8FFU - chains A and B; structure by X-ray diffraction, 2.04 A resolution.

# Chain A
Protein: Aminotransferase class I/II-fold pyridoxal phosphate-dependent enzyme
Source organism: Dolichospermum flos-aquae
UniProtKB: A0A8G0W655 (A0A8G0W655_9CYAN); numbering as in UniProt (aligned over 1-370)
Sequence (371 residues; row label = number of the first residue in the row):
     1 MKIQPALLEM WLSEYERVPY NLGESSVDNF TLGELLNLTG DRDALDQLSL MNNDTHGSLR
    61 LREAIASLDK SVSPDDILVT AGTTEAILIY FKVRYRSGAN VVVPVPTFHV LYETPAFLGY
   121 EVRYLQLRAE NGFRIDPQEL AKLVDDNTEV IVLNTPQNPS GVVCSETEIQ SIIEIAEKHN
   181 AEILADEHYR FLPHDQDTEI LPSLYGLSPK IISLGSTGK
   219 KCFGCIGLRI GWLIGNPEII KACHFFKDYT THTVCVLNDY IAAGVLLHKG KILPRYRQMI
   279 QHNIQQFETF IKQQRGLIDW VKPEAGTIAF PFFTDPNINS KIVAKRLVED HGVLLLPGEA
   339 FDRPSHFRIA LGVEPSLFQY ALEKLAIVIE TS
Disordered / not traced: 1-6, 195-197, 370
Modified residues: Lys-219 ((2S)-2-amino-6-[[3-hydroxy-2-methyl-5-(phosphonooxymethyl)pyridin-4-yl]methylideneamino]hexanoic acid; LLP)
Ion coordination: Mg2+: Ala-66, Asp-69, Val-72
Small-molecule neighbours: XUR ((2S,4S)-5-carbamimidamido-4-hydroxy-2-[(E)-({3-hydroxy-2-methyl-5-[(phosphonooxy)methyl]pyridin-4-yl}methylidene)amino]pentanoic acid (non-preferred name)): Leu-8, Leu-12, Ser-25, Gly-82, Thr-83, Thr-84, Phe-108, Val-110, Asn-154, Asn-158, Asp-186, His-188, Tyr-189, Ser-216, Lys-219, Lys-219, Ile-224, Arg-227, Arg-346
Reported in the primary citation:
  - binding site for XUR: Ser-25, Thr-84, Phe-108, Asn-158, Asp-186, His-188, Tyr-189, Lys-219, Arg-346
  - catalytic residues: Asn-52, Thr-84, Lys-219 (proposed by the authors, not directly observed)
  - mutagenesis - K219A: abolished catalytic activity
  - mutagenesis - E9A, E9D, E9Q, S25A, N52A (10-fold), N52D, T84A, T84V: decreased catalytic activity
  - mutagenesis - N52Q: unchanged catalytic activity
  - mutagenesis - T84S, H250A: abolished expression

# Chain B
Protein: Aminotransferase class I/II-fold pyridoxal phosphate-dependent enzyme
Source organism: Dolichospermum flos-aquae
UniProtKB: A0A8G0W655 (A0A8G0W655_9CYAN); residue numbers follow UniProt; this construct covers 1-370
Sequence (370 residues; each row starts with the number of its first residue):
     1 MKIQPALLEM WLSEYERVPY NLGESSVDNF TLGELLNLTG DRDALDQLSL MNNDTHGSLR
    61 LREAIASLDK SVSPDDILVT AGTTEAILIY FKVRYRSGAN VVVPVPTFHV LYETPAFLGY
   121 EVRYLQLRAE NGFRIDPQEL AKLVDDNTEV IVLNTPQNPS GVVCSETEIQ SIIEIAEKHN
   181 AEILADEHYR FLPHDQDTEI LPSLYGLSPK IISLGSTGKC FGCIGLRIGW LIGNPEIIKA
   241 CHFFKDYTTH TVCVLNDYIA AGVLLHKGKI LPRYRQMIQH NIQQFETFIK QQRGLIDWVK
   301 PEAGTIAFPF FTDPNINSKI VAKRLVEDHG VLLLPGEAFD RPSHFRIALG VEPSLFQYAL
   361 EKLAIVIETS
Disordered / not traced: 1-16, 370
Modified residues: Lys-219 ((2S)-2-amino-6-[[3-hydroxy-2-methyl-5-(phosphonooxymethyl)pyridin-4-yl]methylideneamino]hexanoic acid; LLP)
Ion coordination: Mg2+: Ala-66, Asp-69, Val-72
Small-molecule neighbours: XUR ((2S,4S)-5-carbamimidamido-4-hydroxy-2-[(E)-({3-hydroxy-2-methyl-5-[(phosphonooxy)methyl]pyridin-4-yl}methylidene)amino]pentanoic acid (non-preferred name)): Asn-52, Asp-246, His-250

# Interface between chain A and chain B
Residue-residue contacts (87; chain A residue first):
  Glu-9(A) with His-242(B); His-250(B), salt bridge
  Asn-29(A) with Leu-50(B); Met-51(B)
  Phe-30(A) with Ser-49(B); Leu-50(B), hydrogen bond (backbone-backbone)
  Thr-31(A) with Asp-46(B), hydrogen bond (side chain-backbone); Leu-48(B)
  Leu-32(A) with Leu-45(B); Asp-46(B); Leu-48(B), hydrogen bond (backbone-backbone); Leu-255(B), hydrophobic
  Gly-33(A) with Asp-46(B), hydrogen bond (backbone-backbone)
  Leu-35(A) with Leu-50(B), hydrophobic
  Arg-42(A) with Asp-46(B), salt bridge
  Leu-45(A) with Leu-32(B)
  Asp-46(A) with Thr-31(B), hydrogen bond (backbone-side chain); Leu-32(B); Gly-33(B), hydrogen bond (backbone-backbone); Arg-42(B), salt bridge
  Leu-48(A) with Thr-31(B); Leu-32(B), hydrogen bond (backbone-backbone)
  Ser-49(A) with Phe-30(B)
  Leu-50(A) with Asn-29(B); Phe-30(B), hydrogen bond (backbone-backbone); Thr-31(B); Leu-32(B); Leu-35(B), hydrophobic; Cys-223(B); Ile-224(B), hydrogen bond (backbone-backbone); Gly-225(B), hydrogen bond (backbone-backbone)
  Met-51(A) with Asn-29(B); Ile-224(B), hydrophobic; Gly-225(B)
  Asn-52(A) with Ile-224(B)
  Ala-81(A) with Thr-249(B)
  Thr-84(A) with Asp-246(B); Tyr-247(B); Thr-248(B)
  Glu-85(A) with Thr-248(B), hydrogen bond (backbone-backbone)
  Leu-88(A) with Tyr-247(B); Thr-248(B)
  Lys-92(A) with Phe-117(B), hydrogen bond (side chain-backbone)
  His-109(A) with Asp-246(B), salt bridge; Tyr-247(B)
  Val-110(A) with Tyr-247(B), hydrophobic
  Glu-113(A) with Tyr-247(B), hydrogen bond
  Thr-114(A) with Tyr-247(B)
  Phe-117(A) with Lys-92(B), hydrogen bond (backbone-side chain); Phe-243(B), hydrophobic; Phe-244(B), hydrophobic; Tyr-247(B), hydrophobic
  Cys-223(A) with Leu-50(B), hydrophobic
  Ile-224(A) with Leu-50(B), hydrogen bond (backbone-backbone); Met-51(B), hydrophobic; Asn-52(B)
  Gly-225(A) with Leu-50(B), hydrogen bond (backbone-backbone); Met-51(B); Cys-253(B), hydrogen bond (backbone-side chain)
  Leu-226(A) with Cys-253(B), hydrophobic
  Arg-227(A) with Thr-249(B), hydrogen bond (side chain-backbone); Thr-251(B), hydrogen bond (side chain-backbone); Cys-253(B)
  Phe-243(A) with Phe-117(B), hydrophobic
  Phe-244(A) with Phe-117(B), hydrophobic
  Asp-246(A) with Thr-84(B)
  Tyr-247(A) with Thr-84(B); Leu-88(B); His-109(B); Val-110(B), hydrophobic; Glu-113(B), hydrogen bond; Thr-114(B); Phe-117(B), hydrophobic
  Thr-248(A) with Thr-84(B); Glu-85(B), hydrogen bond (backbone-backbone); Leu-88(B)
  Thr-249(A) with Ala-81(B); Arg-227(B), hydrogen bond (backbone-side chain); Thr-249(B)
  Thr-251(A) with Arg-227(B), hydrogen bond (backbone-side chain)
  Cys-253(A) with Gly-225(B), hydrogen bond (side chain-backbone); Leu-226(B), hydrophobic; Arg-227(B); Asn-256(B), hydrogen bond
  Leu-255(A) with Leu-32(B), hydrophobic
  Asn-256(A) with Cys-253(B); Asn-256(B), hydrogen bond
Also at the interface, not in a pair above, chain A (47 interface residues in all): Leu-36, Gln-47, Gly-222, His-250, Val-252, Val-254, Ile-259
Also at the interface, not in a pair above, chain B (46 interface residues in all): Leu-36, Gln-47, Gly-222, Val-252, Val-254

# Summary
47 residues of chain A and 46 residues of chain B are in contact, with 26 hydrogen bonds and 4 salt bridges.
Among the polar pairs are Glu-9(A)/His-250(B), Arg-42(A)/Asp-46(B) and Asp-46(A)/Arg-42(B). From the paper:
catalytic residues Asn-52(A), Thr-84(A) and Lys-219(A); E9A, E9D and E9Q of chain A, among others, reduce
catalytic activity; 12 substitutions were tested in all.
Chain A is Aminotransferase class I/II-fold pyridoxal phosphate-dependent enzyme and chain B is
Aminotransferase class I/II-fold pyridoxal phosphate-dependent enzyme, both from Dolichospermum flos-aquae;
the structure, Structure of GntC, a PLP-dependent enzyme catalyzing L-enduracididine biosynthesis from
(S)-4-hydroxy-L-arginine, with the substrate bound, was determined by X-ray diffraction, deposited together
with 8FFT.
